PDB entry 8I9V | electron microscopy, 3.10 A resolution | chains C1 and LL of the 56 polymer chains in the assembly

Chain C1:
Molecule: 3341-nt RNA strand
Source organism: Chaetomium thermophilum
Sequence (3341 nucleotides; each row starts with the number of its first residue):
     1 GGUUGACCUC GGAUCAGGUA GGAGGACCCG CUGAACUUAA GCAUAUCAAU AAGCGGAGGA
    61 AAAGAAACCA ACAGGGAUUG CCCUAGUAAC GGCGAGUGAA GCGGCAACAG CUCAAAUUUG
   121 AAAGCUGGCU UCGGCCCGCG UUGUAAUUUG GAGAGGAUGC UUUGGGCGAG GCUCCUUCUG
   181 AGUUCCCUGG AACGGGACGC CACAGAGGGU GAGAGCCCCG UAUAGUUGGA AGCCAAGCCU
   241 GUGUAAAGCU CCUUCGACGA GUCGAGUAGU UUGGGAAUGC UGCUCAAAAU GGGAGGUAAA
   301 UUUCUUCUAA AGCUAAAUAC CGGCCAGAGA CCGAUAGCGC ACAAGUAGAG UGAUCGAAAG
   361 AUGAAAAGCA CUUUGAAAAG AGGGUUAAAU AGCACGUGAA AUUGUUGAAA GGGAAGCGCU
   421 UGUGACCAGA CUUGCGCCCG GCGGAUCAUC CGGUGUUCUC ACCGGUGCAC UCCGCCGGGC
   481 UCAGGCCAGC AUCGGUUCUG GCGGGGGGAU AAAGGCCCAG GGAAUGUGGC UCCUCCGGGA
   541 GUGUUAUAGC CCUGGGUGUA AUACCCUCGC CGGGACCGAG GACCGCGCUC UGCAAGGAUG
   601 CUGGCGUAAU GGUCACCAGC GACCCGUCUU GAAACACGGA CCAAGGAGUC AAGGUUUUGC
   661 GCGAGUGUUU GGGUGUAAAA CCCGCACGCG UAAUGAAAGU GAACGUAGGU GAGAGCUUCG
   721 GCGCAUCAUC GACCGAUCCU GAUGUAUUCG GAUGGAUUUG AGUAGGAGCG UUAAGCCUUG
   781 GACCCGAAAG AUGGUGAACU AUGCUUGGAU AGGGUGAAGC CAGAGGAAAC UCUGGUGGAG
   841 GCUCGCAGCG GUUCUGACGU GCAAAUCGAU CGUCAAAUCU GAGCAUGGGG GCGAAAGACU
   901 AAUCGAACCA UCUAGUAGCU GGUUACCGCC GAAGUUUCCC UCAGGAUAGC AGUGUCGACC
   961 UUCAGUUUUA UGAGGUAAAG CGAAUGAUUA GGGACUCGGG GGCGAUUUUU AGCCUUCAUC
  1021 CAUUCUCAAA CUUUAAAUAU GUAAGAAGCC CUUGUUACUU AACUGAACGU GGGCAUUCGA
  1081 AUGUAUCGAC ACUAGUGGGC CAUUUUUGGU AAGCAGAACU GGCGAUGCGG GAUGAACCGA
  1141 ACGCGGGGUU AAGGUGCCGG AGUGGACGCU CAUCAGACAC CACAAAAGGC GUUAGUACAU
  1201 CUUGACAGCA GGACGGUGGC CAUGGAAGUC GGAAUCCGCU AAGGACUGUG UAACAACUCA
  1261 CCUGCCGAAU GUACUAGCCC UGAAAAUGGA UGGCGCUCAA GCGUCCCACC CAUACCCCGC
  1321 CCUCAGGGUA GAAACGAUGC CCUGAGGAGU AGGCGGCCGU GGAGGUCAGU GACGAAGCCU
  1381 AGGGCGUGAG CCCGGGUCGA ACGGCCUCUA GUGCAGAUCU UGGUGGUAGU AGCAAAUACU
  1441 UCAAUGAGAA CUUGAAGGAC CGAAGUGGGG AAAGGUUCCA UGUGAACAGC GGUUGGACAU
  1501 GGGUUAGUCG AUCCUAAGCC AUAGGGAAGU UCCGUUUCAA AGGGGCACUC GUGCCCCGUG
  1561 UGGCGAAAGG GAAGCCGGUU AAUAUUCCGG CACCUGGAUG UGGGUUUUGC GCGGCAACGC
  1621 AACUGAACGC GGAGACGACG GCGGGGGCCC CGGGCAGAGU UCUCUUUUCU UCUUAACGGU
  1681 CUAUCACCCU GGAAACAGUU UGUCUGGAGA UAGGGUUUAA UGGCCGGAAG AGCCCGACAC
  1741 UUCUGUCGGG UCCGGUGCGC UCUCGACGUC CCUUGAAAAU CCGCGGGAGG GAAUAAUUCU
  1801 CACGCCAGGU CGUACUCAUA ACCGCAGCAG GUCCCCAAGG UGAACAGCCU CUGGUUGAUA
  1861 GAACAAUGUA GAUAAGGGAA GUCGGCAAAA UAGAUCCGUA ACUUCGGGAA AAGGAUUGGC
  1921 UCUAAGGGUU GGGCACGUUG GGCUUUGGGC GGACGCCCUG GGAGCAGAGG GCCUCUAGCC
  1981 GGGCAACCGG CCGGCGGCCC UCAGCACCCG GGGUUGAAGC CCUUAGCAGG CUUCGGCCGU
  2041 CCGGCGUGCG GUUAACAACC AACUUAGAAC UGGUACGGAC AGGGGGAAUC UGACUGUCUA
  2101 AUUAAAACAU AGCAUUGCGA UGGCCAGAAA GUGGUGUUGA CGCAAUGUGA UUUCUGCCCA
  2161 GUGCUCUGAA UGUCAAAGUG AAGAAAUUCA ACCAAGCGCG GGUAAACGGC GGGAGUAACU
  2221 AUGACUCUCU UAAGGUAGCC AAAUGCCUCG UCAUCUAAUU AGUGACGCGC AUGAAUGGAU
  2281 UAACGAGAUU CCCACUGUCC CUAUCUACUA UCUAGCGAAA CCACAGCCAA GGGAACGGGC
  2341 UUGGCAAAAU CAGCGGGGAA AGAAGACCCU GUUGAGCUUG ACUCUAGUUU GACAUUGUGA
  2401 AAAGACAUAG GAGGUGUAGA AUAGGUGGGA GCUUCGGCGC CAGUGAAAUA CCACUACUCC
  2461 UAUUGUUUUU UUACUUAUUC AAUGAAGCGG GGCUGGACUU GCGUCCAACU UCUGGAGUUA
  2521 AGGUCCUUCG CGGGCCGACC CGGGUUGAAG ACAUUGUCAG GUGGGGAGUU UGGCUGGGGC
  2581 GGCACAUCUG UUAAACCAUA ACGCAGGUGU CCUAAGGGGG GCUCAUGGAG AACAGAAAUC
  2641 UCCAGUAGAA CAAAAGGGUA AAAGUCCCCU UGAUUUUGAU UUUCAGUGUG AAUACAAACC
  2701 AUGAAAGUGU GGCCUAUCGA UCCUUUAGUC CCUCGAAAUU UGAGGCUAGA GGUGCCAGAA
  2761 AAGUUACCAC AGGGAUAACU GGCUUGUGGC GGCCAAGCGU UCAUAGCGAC GUCGCUUUUU
  2821 GAUCCUUCGA UGUCGGCUCU UCCUAUCAUA CCGAAGCAGA AUUCGGUAAG CGUUGGAUUG
  2881 UUCACCCACU AAUAGGGAAC GUGAGCUGGG UUUAGACCGU CGUGAGACAG GUUAGUUUUA
  2941 CCCUACUGAU GAACUCGUCG CAAUGGUAAU UCAGCUUAGU ACGAGAGGAA CCGCUGAUUC
  3001 AGAUAAUUGG UUUUUGCGGU UGUCCGACCG GGCAGUGCCG CGAAGCUACC AUCUGCUGGA
  3061 UAAUGGCUGA ACGCCUCUAA GUCAGAAUCC AUGCCAGAAC GCGACGAUAC UACCCGCACG
  3121 UUGUAGACGU AUAAGAAUAG GCUCCGGCCU CGUAUCCUAG CAGGCGAUUC CUCCGCCGGC
  3181 CUCGAAGUGG CCGUCGGUAA UUCGCGUAUU GCAAUUUAGA CACGCGCGGG AUCAAAUCCU
  3241 UUGCAGACGA CUUAGAUGUG CGAAAGGGUC CUGUAAGCAG UAGAGUAGCC UUGUUGUUAC
  3301 GAUCUGCUGA GGGUAAGCCC UCCUUCGCCU AGAUUUCCCA G
Disordered / not traced: 1-2, 800-905, 987-1028, 1438-1854, 1887-1894, 1904-2070, 2082, 2093-2283, 2359-2362, 2484-2545, 2571-2721, 2753-2756, 2822-2828, 2904-2914, 2937-2940, 3110-3111, 3121-3123, 3215-3217, 3338-3341

Chain LL:
Protein: 60S ribosomal protein L13
Source organism: Chaetomium thermophilum
UniProtKB: G0S992 (G0S992_CHATD); residues 1-213 here = UniProt positions 1-213
Chain sequence (213 residues; row label = number of the first residue in the row):
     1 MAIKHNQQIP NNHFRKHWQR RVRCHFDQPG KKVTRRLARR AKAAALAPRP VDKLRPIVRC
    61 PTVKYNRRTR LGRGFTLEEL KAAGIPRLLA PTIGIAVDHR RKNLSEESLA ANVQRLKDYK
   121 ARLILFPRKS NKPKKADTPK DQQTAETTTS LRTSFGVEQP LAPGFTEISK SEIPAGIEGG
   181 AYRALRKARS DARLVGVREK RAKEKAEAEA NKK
Disordered / not traced: 1-12, 130-213

How chain C1 and chain LL interact:
Pairs across the interface (98; chain C1 residue first):
  U37(C1) - Arg15(LL)  hydrogen bond to the base
  U38(C1) - Arg15(LL)  base contact
  U46(C1) - Arg15(LL)  hydrogen bond to the sugar
  C47(C1) - Arg15(LL)  sugar contact
  C47(C1) - Lys16(LL)  phosphate contact
  A48(C1) - Lys16(LL)  phosphate contact
  A48(C1) - His17(LL)  phosphate contact
  A49(C1) - Lys16(LL)  salt bridge to the phosphate
  U50(C1) - Arg20(LL)  sugar contact
  A65(C1) - Arg73(LL)  base contact
  A65(C1) - Arg100(LL)  phosphate contact
  A66(C1) - Arg100(LL)  salt bridge to the phosphate
  A71(C1) - Thr62(LL)  hydrogen bond to the phosphate
  C72(C1) - Pro61(LL)  hydrogen bond to the sugar
  C72(C1) - Asn66(LL)  hydrogen bond to the sugar
  A73(C1) - Arg59(LL)  hydrogen bond to the base
  A73(C1) - Asn66(LL)  hydrogen bond to the base
  A73(C1) - Arg67(LL)  base contact
  G74(C1) - Arg59(LL)  hydrogen bond to the sugar
  G74(C1) - Cys60(LL)  sugar contact
  G74(C1) - Pro61(LL)  sugar contact
  G74(C1) - Asn103(LL)  phosphate contact
  G74(C1) - Leu104(LL)  phosphate contact
  G74(C1) - Ser105(LL)  hydrogen bond to the phosphate
  G75(C1) - Val58(LL)  sugar contact
  G75(C1) - Arg59(LL)  sugar contact
  G75(C1) - Pro61(LL)  sugar contact
  G75(C1) - Arg70(LL)  hydrogen bond to the sugar
  G75(C1) - Lys102(LL)  phosphate contact
  G76(C1) - Val58(LL)  phosphate contact
  G76(C1) - Arg70(LL)  salt bridge to the phosphate
  G76(C1) - Gly72(LL)  phosphate contact
  G76(C1) - Arg73(LL)  hydrogen bond to the phosphate
  G76(C1) - Asp98(LL)  hydrogen bond to the sugar
  G76(C1) - Arg100(LL)  hydrogen bond to the sugar
  G76(C1) - Arg101(LL)  base contact
  G76(C1) - Lys102(LL)  base contact
  A77(C1) - Arg73(LL)  salt bridge to the phosphate
  A77(C1) - Arg100(LL)  hydrogen bond to the sugar
  G86(C1) - His13(LL)  hydrogen bond to the base
  U97(C1) - His13(LL)  salt bridge to the phosphate
  U97(C1) - Arg15(LL)  phosphate contact
  G98(C1) - His13(LL)  hydrogen bond to the base
  G98(C1) - Lys16(LL)  salt bridge to the phosphate
  C102(C1) - Pro61(LL)  phosphate contact
  C102(C1) - Thr62(LL)  sugar contact
  C102(C1) - Tyr65(LL)  sugar contact
  G103(C1) - Cys60(LL)  phosphate contact
  G103(C1) - Pro61(LL)  phosphate contact
  G103(C1) - Tyr65(LL)  sugar contact
  G103(C1) - Arg68(LL)  hydrogen bond to the phosphate
  G103(C1) - Arg70(LL)  salt bridge to the phosphate
  G104(C1) - Arg68(LL)  salt bridge to the phosphate
  G104(C1) - Arg70(LL)  phosphate contact
  A106(C1) - Arg39(LL)  hydrogen bond to the phosphate
  A107(C1) - Arg39(LL)  salt bridge to the phosphate
  C108(C1) - Lys42(LL)  salt bridge to the phosphate
  C108(C1) - Arg55(LL)  hydrogen bond to the base
  A109(C1) - Lys53(LL)  phosphate contact
  G110(C1) - Arg73(LL)  salt bridge to the phosphate
  G151(C1) - His99(LL)  hydrogen bond to the sugar
  G151(C1) - Arg100(LL)  base contact
  G151(C1) - Lys102(LL)  base contact
  A152(C1) - Leu77(LL)  phosphate contact
  U163(C1) - Arg128(LL)  salt bridge to the phosphate
  U163(C1) - Lys129(LL)  salt bridge to the phosphate
  C249(C1) - Arg87(LL)  salt bridge to the phosphate
  C307(C1) - Lys102(LL)  salt bridge to the phosphate
  U318(C1) - Lys31(LL)  phosphate contact
  A319(C1) - Arg23(LL)  hydrogen bond to the phosphate
  A319(C1) - Lys31(LL)  salt bridge to the phosphate
  C320(C1) - Arg23(LL)  salt bridge to the phosphate
  A651(C1) - Trp18(LL)  sugar contact
  A652(C1) - Phe14(LL)  base contact
  U669(C1) - Gln28(LL)  phosphate contact
  U670(C1) - Gln28(LL)  hydrogen bond to the phosphate
  G671(C1) - Gln28(LL)  hydrogen bond to the phosphate
  G671(C1) - Arg35(LL)  salt bridge to the phosphate
  G672(C1) - Lys32(LL)  hydrogen bond to the base
  G672(C1) - Arg35(LL)  salt bridge to the phosphate
  G672(C1) - Arg39(LL)  salt bridge to the phosphate
  G673(C1) - Lys32(LL)  hydrogen bond to the base
  G673(C1) - Arg36(LL)  salt bridge to the phosphate
  G673(C1) - Arg39(LL)  salt bridge to the phosphate
  U674(C1) - Lys32(LL)  base contact
  U674(C1) - Arg36(LL)  salt bridge to the phosphate
  G675(C1) - Arg36(LL)  base contact
  A677(C1) - Val33(LL)  base contact
  A678(C1) - Phe26(LL)  base contact
  A678(C1) - Pro29(LL)  phosphate contact
  C685(C1) - Arg68(LL)  hydrogen bond to the sugar
  A686(C1) - Arg68(LL)  hydrogen bond to the phosphate
  C687(C1) - Tyr65(LL)  hydrogen bond to the phosphate
  U779(C1) - Phe14(LL)  hydrogen bond to the sugar
  G780(C1) - Trp18(LL)  hydrogen bond to the sugar
  G781(C1) - Gln19(LL)  base contact
  A782(C1) - Gln19(LL)  base contact
  U913(C1) - His17(LL)  phosphate contact
Also at the interface, not in a pair above, chain C1 (59 interface residues in all): U162, G164, G248, U306, A679
Also at the interface, not in a pair above, chain LL (53 interface residues in all): Arg21, Asp52, Val63, Lys64, Leu71, Leu88, Val97, Ser108

In short:
The interface between chain C1 and chain LL involves 59 residues on one side and 53 on the other; the contacts
include 30 hydrogen bonds and 23 salt bridges. Polar contacts include U37(C1)-Arg15(LL), A73(C1)-Arg59(LL) and
A73(C1)-Asn66(LL).
Here chain C1 is a 3341-nt RNA strand and chain LL is 60S ribosomal protein L13, both from Chaetomium
thermophilum. Entry 8I9V (Cryo-EM structure of a Chaetomium thermophilum pre-60S ribosomal subunit - State
Dbp10-2) was determined by electron microscopy (same publication as 8I9P, 8I9T, 8I9W, 8I9X, 8I9Y, 8I9Z and
8IA0).
